Entry 3BLI (X-ray diffraction, 2.50 A resolution); this record covers chain A.

[Chain A]
Name: Citramalate synthase from Leptospira interrogans
From: Leptospira interrogans
Notes: EC 2.3.3.13
UniProt: Q8F3Q1 (Q8F3Q1_LEPIN); numbering as in UniProt (aligned over 1-325)
Sequence (337 residues; each row starts with the number of its first residue; numbers below 1 keep their minus sign (Gly-11 is residue -11)):
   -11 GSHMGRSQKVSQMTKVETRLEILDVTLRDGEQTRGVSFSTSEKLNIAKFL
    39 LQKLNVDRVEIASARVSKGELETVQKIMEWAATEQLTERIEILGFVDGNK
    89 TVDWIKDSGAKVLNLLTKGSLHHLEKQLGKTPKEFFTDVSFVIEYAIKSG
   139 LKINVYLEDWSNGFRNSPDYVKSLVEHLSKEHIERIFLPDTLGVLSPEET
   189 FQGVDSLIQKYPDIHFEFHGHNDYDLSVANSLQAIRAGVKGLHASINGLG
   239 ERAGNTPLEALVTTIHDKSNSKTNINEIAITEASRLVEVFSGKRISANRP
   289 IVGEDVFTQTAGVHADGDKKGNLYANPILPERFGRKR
Unresolved in the structure: -11 to 6, 302-309
Differences from the reference sequence: expression tag (-11 to 0)
Curated features (UniProtKB/Swiss-Prot):
  - active site: Arg16 (Proton donor), Glu146 (Proton acceptor)
  - binding site (pyruvate): Arg16, Asp17, Tyr144, Thr179
  - binding site (Mn(2+)): Asp17, His207, His209
  - mutagenesis: Arg16 (R16K/Q: Loss of activity), Asp17 (D17A: 34-fold increase in Km for pyruvate and 315-fold decrease in kcat; D17N: 4.4-fold increase in Km for pyruvate and 480-fold decrease in kcat), Leu81 (L81A: 4.7-fold increase in Km for pyruvate and 15.7-fold decrease in kcat; L81V: 3.3-fold increase in Km for pyruvate and 10.1-fold decrease in kcat), Phe83 (F83A: 5-fold increase in Km for acetyl-CoA and 120-fold decrease in kcat), Leu104 (L104V: 1.8-fold increase in Km for pyruvate and 3.4-fold decrease in kcat), Tyr144 (Y144L: 259-fold increase in Km for pyruvate and 76-fold decrease in kcat; Y144V: 114-fold increase in Km for pyruvate and 5.3-fold decrease in kcat), Glu146 (E146D/Q: Minor effects on the binding of acetyl-CoA, but causes a strong decrease in kcat), Thr179 (T179A: 16.4-fold increase in Km for pyruvate and 186-fold decrease in kcat), His302 (H302A/N: Loss of activity), Asp304 (D304A: 5.2-fold increase in Km for acetyl-CoA and 16.6-fold decrease in kcat), Asn310 (N310A: 2.2-fold increase in Km for acetyl-CoA and 1.7-fold decrease in kcat), Leu311 (L311A: 8-fold increase in Km for acetyl-CoA and 6-fold decrease in kcat), 1 further mutagenesis entry in UniProt

[In short]
UniProt lists active-site residues Arg16 and Glu146, 4 pyruvate-binding residues, 3 Mn2+-binding residues and
13 mutagenesis sites.
Chain A is Citramalate synthase from Leptospira interrogans (Leptospira interrogans); the structure, Crystal
structure of the catalytic domain of LiCMS in complexed with pyruvate and acetyl-CoA, was determined by X-ray
diffraction, deposited together with 3BLE and 3BLF.
